Entry 6SWD (electron microscopy, 3.20 A resolution); this record covers chains 2 and N of the 19 polymer chains in the assembly.

# Chain 2
Molecule: 16S ribosomal RNA
From: Pyrococcus abyssi GE5
Sequence (1044 nucleotides; row label = number of the first residue in the row; note: 453 numbers in that range are skipped by the numbering (no residue carries them; nothing is unmodelled there)):
    13 AUUCXGGUUG AUCCUGCCGG AGGCCACUGC UAUGGGGGUC XGACUAAGCC AUGCGAGUCA
    73 AGGGGGCGUC CCUUCUGGGA CGCCACCGGC GGACGGCUCA GUAACACGUC GGUAACCUAC
   133 CCUCGGGAGG GGGAUAACCC CGGGAAACUG GGGCUAAUCC CCCAUAGGCC UGGGGUACUG
   193 GAAGGUCCCC AGGCCGAAAG GGAGCCGUAA GGCUCCGCCC GAGGAUGGGC CGGCGGCXGA
   253 UUAGGUAGUU GGUGGGGUAA CGGCCCACCA AGCXGAAGAU CGGUACGGGC XGUGAGAGCG
   313 GGAGCCXGGA GAUGGACACU GAGACACGGG UCCAGGCCCU ACGGGGCGCA GCAGGCGCGA
   373 XACCUCXGCA AUGCGGGAAA CXGCGACGGG GGGACCCCCA GUGCCGUGCC UCUGGCACGG
   433 CUUUUCCGGA GUGUAAAAAG CUCCGGGAAU AAGGGCUGGG CAAGGCXGGU GGCAGCCGCC
   493 GCGGUAAUAC CGGCGGCCXG AGUGGUGGCC ACUAUUAUUG GGCCUAAAGC GGCXGUAGCC
   553 GGGCCCGUAA GUCCCUGGCG AAAUCCCACG GCUCAACXGU GGGGCUCGCU GGGGAUACUG
   613 CGGGCCUUGG GACXGGGAGA GGCXGGGGGU ACCCCXGGGG UAGGGGUGAA AUCCUAUAAU
   673 CCCGGGGGGA CCGCCAGUGG CGAAGGCGCC XGGCUGGAAC GGGUCXGACG GUGAGGGCXG
   733 AAGGCCAGGG GAGCGAACXG GAUUAGAUAC CCGGGUAGUC CUGGCUGUAA AGGAUGCGGG
   793 CUAGGUGUCG GGCGAGCUUC GAGCUCGCCC GGUGCXGUAG GGAAGCXGUU AAGCCXGCXG
   853 CCUGGGGAGU ACGGCXGCAA GGCUGAAACU UAAAGGAAUU GGCGGGGGAG
  1356 CCUGCUCCUU GCACACACCG CCXGUCACUC CACCCGAGCG GGGCCUAGGU GAGGCCCGAU
  1416 CUCCUUCGGG AGGUCGGGUC GAGCCUAGGC UCCGUGAGGG GGGAGAAGUC GUAACAAGGU
  1476 AGCXGUAGGG GAACCUACGG CUCGAUCACC UCCU
Modified residues: 4AC (N(4)-acetylcytidine-5'-monophosphate) at position 17, 4AC (N(4)-acetylcytidine-5'-monophosphate) at position 53, LHH ([(2R,3R,4R,5R)-5-(4-acetamido-2-oxidanylidene-pyrimidin-1-yl)-4-methoxy-3-oxidanyl-oxolan-2-yl]methyl dihydrogen phosphate) at position 250, 4AC (N(4)-acetylcytidine-5'-monophosphate) at position 286, 4AC (N(4)-acetylcytidine-5'-monophosphate) at position 303, 4AC (N(4)-acetylcytidine-5'-monophosphate) at position 319, A2M (2'-O-methyladenosine 5'-(dihydrogen phosphate)) at position 373, 4AC (N(4)-acetylcytidine-5'-monophosphate) at position 379, 4AC (N(4)-acetylcytidine-5'-monophosphate) at position 394, 4AC (N(4)-acetylcytidine-5'-monophosphate) at position 479, 4AC (N(4)-acetylcytidine-5'-monophosphate) at position 511, 4AC (N(4)-acetylcytidine-5'-monophosphate) at position 546, 4AC (N(4)-acetylcytidine-5'-monophosphate) at position 590, 4AC (N(4)-acetylcytidine-5'-monophosphate) at position 626, 4AC (N(4)-acetylcytidine-5'-monophosphate) at position 636, 4AC (N(4)-acetylcytidine-5'-monophosphate) at position 648, 4AC (N(4)-acetylcytidine-5'-monophosphate) at position 703, 4AC (N(4)-acetylcytidine-5'-monophosphate) at position 718, 4AC (N(4)-acetylcytidine-5'-monophosphate) at position 731, 4AC (N(4)-acetylcytidine-5'-monophosphate) at position 751, 4AC (N(4)-acetylcytidine-5'-monophosphate) at position 828, 4AC (N(4)-acetylcytidine-5'-monophosphate) at position 839, 4AC (N(4)-acetylcytidine-5'-monophosphate) at position 848, 4AC (N(4)-acetylcytidine-5'-monophosphate) at position 851, 4AC (N(4)-acetylcytidine-5'-monophosphate) at position 868, OMC (o2'-methylycytidine-5'-monophosphate) at position 1376, 5HM (5-(hydroxymethyl)cytidine 5'-(dihydrogen phosphate)) at position 1378, UR3 (3-methyluridine-5'-monophoshate) at position 1467, 6MZ (N6-methyladenosine-5'-monophosphate) at position 1469, 4AC (N(4)-acetylcytidine-5'-monophosphate) at position 1479, MA6 (6N-dimethyladenosine-5'-monophoshate) at position 1487, MA6 (6N-dimethyladenosine-5'-monophoshate) at position 1488
Ion coordination: Mg2+ site 1 near G28 (its only coordinating residue here); Mg2+ site 2 near C39 (its only coordinating residue here); Mg2+ site 3 near C106 (its only coordinating residue here); Mg2+ site 4: A112, G113, C298; Mg2+ site 5 near A148 (its only coordinating residue here); Mg2+ site 6: A474, A475; Mg2+ site 7: A539, A540; Mg2+ site 8: G554, G555; Mg2+ site 9 near A574 (its only coordinating residue here); Mg2+ site 10: C584, C586; Mg2+ site 11 near A587 (its only coordinating residue here); Mg2+ site 12 near G591 (its only coordinating residue here); 4 more Mg2+ sites not listed

# Chain N
Name: 30S ribosomal protein S12
From: Pyrococcus abyssi (strain GE5 / Orsay)
UniProt: P61994 (RS12_PYRAB); numbering as in UniProt (aligned over 1-147)
Chain sequence (147 residues; row label = number of the first residue in the row):
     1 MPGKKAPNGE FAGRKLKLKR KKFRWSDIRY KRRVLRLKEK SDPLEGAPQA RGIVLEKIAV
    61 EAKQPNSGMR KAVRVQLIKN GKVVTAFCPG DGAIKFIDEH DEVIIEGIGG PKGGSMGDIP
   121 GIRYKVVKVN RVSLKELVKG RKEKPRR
Unresolved in the structure: 1

# Chain 2 / chain N interface
Pairs across the interface (111; chain 2 residue first):
  C30(2) - Arg29(N)  salt bridge to the phosphate
  C30(2) - Pro111(N)  sugar contact
  G31(2) - Pro111(N)  phosphate contact
  G31(2) - Lys112(N)  hydrogen bond to the phosphate
  C39(2) - Gln49(N)  hydrogen bond to the sugar
  U40(2) - Gln49(N)  sugar contact
  U40(2) - Lys128(N)  phosphate contact
  G41(2) - Lys128(N)  salt bridge to the phosphate
  G41(2) - Ser133(N)  phosphate contact
  C42(2) - Glu136(N)  sugar contact
  C42(2) - Arg141(N)  hydrogen bond to the sugar
  C42(2) - Lys142(N)  salt bridge to the phosphate
  LHH_250(2) - Lys21(N)  phosphate contact
  LHH_250(2) - Trp25(N)  phosphate contact
  G251(2) - Lys21(N)  salt bridge to the phosphate
  G251(2) - Trp25(N)  phosphate contact
  A289(2) - Arg14(N)  base contact
  U296(2) - Arg36(N)  sugar contact
  C311(2) - Arg24(N)  hydrogen bond to the phosphate
  G312(2) - Arg24(N)  salt bridge to the phosphate
  G312(2) - Arg33(N)  salt bridge to the phosphate
  G371(2) - Lys79(N)  phosphate contact
  A372(2) - Ala47(N)  base contact
  A372(2) - Pro48(N)  base contact
  A372(2) - Gln49(N)  base contact
  A372(2) - Ala50(N)  phosphate contact
  A372(2) - Arg51(N)  salt bridge to the phosphate
  A372(2) - Lys79(N)  base contact
  G466(2) - Arg141(N)  salt bridge to the phosphate
  G484(2) - Asn66(N)  base contact
  G484(2) - Ser67(N)  hydrogen bond to the base
  A486(2) - Gly68(N)  phosphate contact
  A486(2) - Met69(N)  phosphate contact
  A486(2) - Lys71(N)  salt bridge to the phosphate
  A486(2) - Asp91(N)  sugar contact
  G487(2) - Arg70(N)  base contact
  G487(2) - Lys71(N)  salt bridge to the phosphate
  G487(2) - Gly90(N)  phosphate contact
  G487(2) - Asp91(N)  phosphate contact
  G487(2) - Gly92(N)  hydrogen bond to the phosphate
  C488(2) - Arg70(N)  base contact
  C488(2) - Phe87(N)  phosphate contact
  C488(2) - Gly90(N)  hydrogen bond to the phosphate
  C488(2) - Asp118(N)  hydrogen bond to the base
  C489(2) - Met116(N)  base contact
  C489(2) - Gly117(N)  base contact
  C489(2) - Asp118(N)  hydrogen bond to the base
  G490(2) - Gly109(N)  sugar contact
  G490(2) - Pro111(N)  phosphate contact
  G490(2) - Met116(N)  sugar contact
  C491(2) - Pro111(N)  phosphate contact
  C491(2) - Met116(N)  phosphate contact
  C491(2) - Gly117(N)  phosphate contact
  G493(2) - Asn66(N)  base contact
  C494(2) - Asn66(N)  base contact
  G495(2) - Asn66(N)  base contact
  G495(2) - Ser67(N)  hydrogen bond to the base
  G517(2) - Gln49(N)  base contact
  G517(2) - Glu106(N)  hydrogen bond to the sugar
  G517(2) - Lys125(N)  hydrogen bond to the sugar
  U518(2) - Pro48(N)  hydrogen bond to the sugar
  U518(2) - Glu106(N)  sugar contact
  U518(2) - Gly107(N)  hydrogen bond to the sugar
  U518(2) - Gly109(N)  phosphate contact
  G520(2) - Lys38(N)  salt bridge to the phosphate
  U525(2) - Arg29(N)  base contact
  U527(2) - Arg29(N)  base contact
  U528(2) - Arg20(N)  hydrogen bond to the base
  U528(2) - Phe23(N)  hydrogen bond to the base
  U528(2) - Arg24(N)  sugar contact
  U528(2) - Ser26(N)  base contact
  U528(2) - Asp27(N)  base contact
  A529(2) - Lys5(N)  sugar contact
  A529(2) - Arg20(N)  sugar contact
  U530(2) - Lys5(N)  salt bridge to the phosphate
  U530(2) - Arg20(N)  salt bridge to the phosphate
  U531(2) - Lys5(N)  salt bridge to the phosphate
  G533(2) - Lys5(N)  salt bridge to the phosphate
  C535(2) - Pro2(N)  base contact
  G541(2) - Pro2(N)  base contact
  C551(2) - Phe11(N)  sugar contact
  C551(2) - Ala12(N)  sugar contact
  C552(2) - Glu10(N)  hydrogen bond to the phosphate
  C552(2) - Phe11(N)  hydrogen bond to the phosphate
  G788(2) - Pro2(N)  phosphate contact
  G788(2) - Gly3(N)  hydrogen bond to the base
  4AC_848(2) - Lys4(N)  salt bridge to the phosphate
  G849(2) - Gly3(N)  base contact
  G849(2) - Lys4(N)  salt bridge to the phosphate
  G849(2) - Asn8(N)  hydrogen bond to the phosphate
  C850(2) - Gly3(N)  base contact
  C850(2) - Lys4(N)  base contact
  C850(2) - Ala6(N)  phosphate contact
  C850(2) - Asn8(N)  hydrogen bond to the phosphate
  C850(2) - Gly9(N)  phosphate contact
  4AC_851(2) - Gly3(N)  base contact
  4AC_851(2) - Lys5(N)  base contact
  4AC_851(2) - Ala6(N)  base contact
  4AC_851(2) - Pro7(N)  phosphate contact
  4AC_851(2) - Lys15(N)  salt bridge to the phosphate
  G852(2) - Lys15(N)  salt bridge to the phosphate
  C853(2) - Lys22(N)  salt bridge to the phosphate
  C853(2) - Phe23(N)  base contact
  C854(2) - Phe23(N)  base contact
  U855(2) - Ser26(N)  sugar contact
  G856(2) - Lys112(N)  base contact
  A879(2) - Lys31(N)  salt bridge to the phosphate
  A879(2) - Leu37(N)  phosphate contact
  A880(2) - Arg32(N)  salt bridge to the phosphate
  G1460(2) - Gln64(N)  phosphate contact
  A1461(2) - Gln64(N)  phosphate contact
Also at the interface, not in a pair above, chain 2 (62 interface residues in all): C485, G519, C521, U611, C789, C881, U882, U883, A884
Also at the interface, not in a pair above, chain N (73 interface residues in all): Leu16, Leu35, Ser41, Gly46, Lys63, Pro65, Ile78, Pro89, Ile108, Gly110, Gly113, Ile119, Pro120, Arg123

# In short
Chain 2 and chain N form an interface of 62 and 73 residues respectively; the contacts include 21 hydrogen
bonds and 22 salt bridges. Polar pairs include G484(2)-Ser67(N), C488(2)-Asp118(N) and C489(2)-Asp118(N).
A112(2), G113(2) and C298(2) form the Mg2+ site 4.
Here chain 2 is 16S ribosomal RNA (Pyrococcus abyssi GE5) and chain N is 30S ribosomal protein S12 (Pyrococcus
abyssi (strain GE5 / Orsay)). Entry 6SWD (IC2 body model of cryo-EM structure of a full archaeal ribosomal
translation initiation complex devoid of ...) was determined by electron microscopy.
